5ETZ - chains A and D of the 3 polymer chains in the assembly; structure by X-ray diffraction, 1.80 A resolution.

# Chain A (and D)
Molecule: Halorhodopsin
From: Natronomonas pharaonis DSM 2160
Notes: chain D of this document is another copy of the same molecule, construct and numbering; everything in this record applies to it too
UniProtKB: Q3ITX1 (Q3ITX1_NATPD); residue numbers follow UniProt; this construct covers 1-291
Chain sequence (291 residues; numbered 1 to 291; the number before each row is that of its first residue):
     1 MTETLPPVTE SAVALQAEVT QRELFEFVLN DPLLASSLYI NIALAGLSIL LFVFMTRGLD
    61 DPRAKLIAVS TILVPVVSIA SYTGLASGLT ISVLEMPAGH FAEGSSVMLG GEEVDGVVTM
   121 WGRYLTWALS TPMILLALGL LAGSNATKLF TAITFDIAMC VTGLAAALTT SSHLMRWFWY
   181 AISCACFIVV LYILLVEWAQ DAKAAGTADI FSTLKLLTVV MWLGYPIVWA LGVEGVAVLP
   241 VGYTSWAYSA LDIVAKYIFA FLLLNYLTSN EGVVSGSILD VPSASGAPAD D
Unresolved in the structure: 1-17, 279-291 (chain D: 1-17, 278-291)
Glycans and other covalent adducts: retinal (RET) linked to Lys256
Residues lining bound ligands:
  - bacterioruberin (22B): Thr147, Thr151, Phe155, Phe178, Ala181, Ile182, Ala185, Cys186, Val189, Tyr192, Ile193, Glu197
  - L3P (2,3-di-O-phytanly-3-sn-glycero-1-phosphoryl-3'-sn-glycerol-1'-phosphate), molecule 1: Val76, Val77, Ala80, Ser81, Gly84, Leu89, Thr90, Trp121, Leu125, Leu129
  - L3P, molecule 2: Ser92, Val93, Leu94, Trp121, Leu164, Leu168
  - L3P, molecule 3: Thr154, Ile157, Ala158, Val161, Thr162, Leu164, Ala165, Leu168, Trp179
  - retinal (RET): Tyr124, Trp127, Ser130, Thr131, Ile134, Met159, Gly163, Tyr180, Ser183, Cys184, Phe187, Trp222, Tyr225, Pro226, Trp229, Tyr248, Asp252, Ala255

# How chain A and chain D interact
Contacting residue pairs - 32 pairs, chain A then chain D:
  Gln21(A) with Leu168(D), hydrogen bond (side chain-backbone); Thr169(D); Thr170(D), hydrogen bond (side chain-backbone); Ser171(D), hydrogen bond (side chain-backbone)
  Arg22(A) with Ser171(D)
  Phe25(A) with Ser171(D); Ser172(D)
  Tyr39(A) with Met175(D)
  Pro62(A) with Asn145(D); Thr147(D), hydrogen bond (backbone-side chain)
  Lys65(A) with Thr147(D)
  Leu66(A) with Thr147(D); Phe150(D), hydrophobic
  Val69(A) with Thr151(D); Phe155(D), hydrophobic
  Leu73(A) with Phe150(D), hydrophobic; Thr154(D); Phe155(D), hydrophobic
  Ala80(A) with Thr162(D); Trp179(D)
  Thr83(A) with Met175(D); Phe178(D); Trp179(D)
  Gly84(A) with Trp179(D)
  Ala86(A) with Met175(D), hydrophobic
  Ser87(A) with Ser171(D), hydrogen bond (backbone-side chain); Met175(D)
  Leu89(A) with Ala165(D), hydrophobic; Leu168(D), hydrophobic
  Met133(A) with Phe150(D), hydrophobic
  Leu136(A) with Phe150(D), hydrophobic
  Ile278(A) with Thr147(D)
Other interface residues (no listed pair), chain A (22 interface residues in all): Ile42, Arg63, Ser70, Val76
Other interface residues (no listed pair), chain D (19 interface residues in all): Ala146, Ile182, Glu197

# In short
The interface between chain A and chain D involves 22 residues on one side and 19 on the other, with 5
hydrogen bonds. Among the polar pairs are Gln21(A)-Leu168(D), Gln21(A)-Thr170(D) and Gln21(A)-Ser171(D). Chain
A binds bacterioruberin and 3 copies of compound L3P.
Chain A and chain D are both Halorhodopsin (Natronomonas pharaonis DSM 2160); the structure, Structure of the
all-trans isomer of pharaonis halorhodopsin in the absence of halide ions, was determined by X-ray diffraction
together with 5B0W from the same study.
